3KB9 - chain A; structure by X-ray diffraction, 1.60 A resolution.

[Chain A]
Name: Epi-isozizaene synthase
From: Streptomyces coelicolor
Notes: EC 4.2.3.37
Reference sequence: Q9K499 (CYC1_STRCO); residue numbers follow UniProt; this construct covers 2-361
Amino-acid sequence (382 residues; row label = number of the first residue in the row; numbers below 1 keep their minus sign (Met-20 is residue -20)):
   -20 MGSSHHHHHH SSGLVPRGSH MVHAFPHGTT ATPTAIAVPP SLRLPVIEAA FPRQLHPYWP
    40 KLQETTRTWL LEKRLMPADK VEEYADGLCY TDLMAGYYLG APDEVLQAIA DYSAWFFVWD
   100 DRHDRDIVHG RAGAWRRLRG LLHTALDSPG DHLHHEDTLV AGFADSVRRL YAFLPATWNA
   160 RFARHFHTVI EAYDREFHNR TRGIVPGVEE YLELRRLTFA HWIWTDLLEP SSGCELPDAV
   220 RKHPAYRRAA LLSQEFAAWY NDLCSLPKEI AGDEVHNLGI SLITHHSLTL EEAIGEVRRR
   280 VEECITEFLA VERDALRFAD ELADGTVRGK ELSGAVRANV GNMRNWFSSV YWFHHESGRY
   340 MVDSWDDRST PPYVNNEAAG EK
Disordered / not traced: -20 to 15, 356-361
Differences from the reference sequence: expression tag (-20 to 1)
Ion coordination: Mg2+ site 1: Asp99 (together with pyrophosphate); Mg2+ site 2: Asn240, Ser244, Glu248 (together with pyrophosphate)
Small-molecule neighbours:
  - N-benzyl-N,N-diethylethanaminium (BTM): Leu72, Ser92, Phe95, Phe96, Asp99, Tyr172, Thr197, Phe198, Ala199, Trp203, Asn240, Trp325, Val329, Phe332, His333, Arg338, Tyr339
  - pyrophosphate (POP): Phe96, Asp99, Arg194, Thr197, Phe198, Asn240, Ser244, Lys247, Glu248, Arg338, Tyr339
UniProt features mapped onto this chain:
  - motif: Asp99 to Asp103 (DDXXD motif)
  - binding site (Mg(2+)): Asp99, Asp103, Asn240, Ser244, Glu248
Reported in the primary citation:
  - Mg2+ coordination: Asp99, Asn240, Ser244
  - binding site for pyrophosphate: Arg194, Lys247, Arg338, Tyr339
  - binding site for sulfate ion: Arg163, His164, Arg220
  - binding site for N-benzyl-N,N-diethylethanaminium: Phe95, Phe96, Phe198
  - catalytic residues: Phe95, Phe96, Phe198 (proposed by the authors, not directly observed)
  - contacts within the chain: Asp100-Arg338 (hydrogen bond)
  - mutagenesis - F96A, F198A, W203F: decreased catalytic activity
  - specificity-determining residues: Phe198
  - mutagenesis - F198A: abolished catalytic activity on epi-isozizaene

[Overview]
Ligands of chain A: pyrophosphate and N-benzyl-N,N-diethylethanaminium. Asn240, Ser244 and Glu248 coordinate
Mg2+ site 2. UniProt lists 5 Mg2+-binding residues. From the paper: catalytic residues Phe95, Phe96 and
Phe198; F96A, F198A and W203F reduce catalytic activity.
Chain A is Epi-isozizaene synthase (Streptomyces coelicolor); the structure, Epi-isozizaene synthase: Complex
with Mg, inorganic pyrophosphate and benzyl triethyl ammonium cation, was determined by X-ray diffraction
together with 3KBK, 3LG5 and 3LGK from the same study.
